4LH7 - chain A; structure by X-ray diffraction, 1.90 A resolution.

== Chain A ==
Name: DNA ligase
Source organism: Enterococcus faecalis
Notes: EC 6.5.1.2; fragment: Adenylation domain
Reference sequence: Q837V6 (DNLJ_ENTFA); residues 1-323 here = UniProt positions 1-323
Chain sequence (323 residues; each row starts with the number of its first residue):
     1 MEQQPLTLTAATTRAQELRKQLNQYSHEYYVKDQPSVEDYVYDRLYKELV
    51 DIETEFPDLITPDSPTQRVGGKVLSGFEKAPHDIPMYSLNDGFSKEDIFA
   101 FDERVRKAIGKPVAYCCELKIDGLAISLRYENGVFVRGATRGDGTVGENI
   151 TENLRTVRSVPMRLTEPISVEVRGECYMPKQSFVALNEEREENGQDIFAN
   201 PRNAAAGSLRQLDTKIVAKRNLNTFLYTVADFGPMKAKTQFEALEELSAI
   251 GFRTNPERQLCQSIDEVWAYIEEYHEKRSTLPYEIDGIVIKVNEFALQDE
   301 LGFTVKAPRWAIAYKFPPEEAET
Not modelled in the structure: 1, 323
Ion coordination: Na+ site 1: Ala218, Arg220; Na+ site 2: Glu276, Ser279
Small-molecule neighbours:
  - 1X8 (4-aminothieno[3,2-c]pyridine-2,7-dicarboxamide): Tyr87, Ser88, Leu89, Glu118, Leu119, Lys120, Ile121, Glu175, Tyr227, Val289, Lys291
  - beta-nicotinamide ribose monophosphate (NMN): Tyr25, Ser26, Tyr29, Tyr30, Pro35, Val37, Glu38, Asp39, Tyr42, Asp43, Tyr46, Arg158
UniProt features mapped onto this chain:
  - active site: Lys120 (N6-AMP-lysine intermediate)
  - binding site (NAD(+)): Asp39 to Asp43, Ser88 to Asp91, Glu118, Arg141, Glu175, Lys291, Lys315

== Summary ==
Chain A binds compound 1X8 and beta-nicotinamide ribose monophosphate. Ala218 and Arg220 coordinate Na+ site
1. The Na+ site 2 is built by Glu276 and Ser279. Curated annotation (UniProt) lists active-site residue Lys120
and 14 NAD+-binding residues.
Chain A is DNA ligase (Enterococcus faecalis); the structure, Crystal structure of a LigA inhibitor, was
determined by X-ray diffraction, deposited together with 4LH6.
